Entry 3W68 (X-ray diffraction, 2.05 A resolution); this record covers chains C and D of the 4 polymer chains in the assembly.

[Chain C (and D)]
Molecule: Alpha-tocopherol transfer protein
Organism: Mus musculus
Notes: chain D of this document is another copy of the same molecule, construct and numbering; everything in this record applies to it too
Reference sequence: Q8BWP5 (TTPA_MOUSE); residues 21-278 here = UniProt positions 21-278
Sequence (266 residues; each row starts with the number of its first residue):
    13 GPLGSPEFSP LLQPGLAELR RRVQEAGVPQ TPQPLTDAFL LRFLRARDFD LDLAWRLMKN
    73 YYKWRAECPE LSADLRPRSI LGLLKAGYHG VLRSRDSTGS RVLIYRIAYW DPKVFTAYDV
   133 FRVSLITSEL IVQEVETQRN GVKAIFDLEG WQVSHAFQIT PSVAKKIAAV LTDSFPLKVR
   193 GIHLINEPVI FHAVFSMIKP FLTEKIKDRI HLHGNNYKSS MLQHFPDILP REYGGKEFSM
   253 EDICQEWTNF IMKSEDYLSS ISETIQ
Not modelled in the structure: 13-25, 278 (chain D: 13-24, 276-278)
Construct notes: expression tag (13-20)
Swiss-Prot annotation at these positions:
  - binding site (a 1,2-diacyl-sn-glycero-3-phospho-(1D-myo-inositol-3,4-bisphosphate)): D185, K190 to R192, K217, R221
  - binding site ((+)-alpha-tocopherol): F187
  - binding site (a 1,2-diacyl-sn-glycero-3-phospho-(1D-myo-inositol-4,5-bisphosphate)): S208 to K211
  - mutagenesis: R59 (R59W: Abolishes binding to phosphatidylinositol 3,4-bisphosphate and phosphatidylinositol 4,5-bisphosphate), K217 (K217A: Loss of tocopherol secretion (in vivo). No effect on tocopherol binding and intermembrane transfer (in vitro)), R221 (R221W: Loss of tocopherol secretion (in vivo). No effect on tocopherol binding and intermembrane transfer (in vitro))
Small-molecule neighbours: VIV ((2R)-2,5,7,8-tetramethyl-2-[(4R,8R)-4,8,12-trimethyltridecyl]chroman-6-ol): Y100, Y117, I119, W122, A129, V132, F133, S136, L137, S140, V154, A156, F158, L160, W163, I171, I179, V182, L183, F187, L189, V191, I194, L196

[How chain C and chain D interact]
Contacting residue pairs - 12 pairs, chain C then chain D:
  D64(C) with W67(D); K71(D), salt bridge
  R68(C) with R68(D)
  P173(C) with P212(D); F213(D), hydrophobic
  A176(C) with F213(D), hydrophobic
  K177(C) with P212(D); F213(D)
  P212(C) with P173(D)
  F213(C) with P173(D), hydrophobic; A176(D), hydrophobic; K177(D)
Other interface residues (no listed pair), chain C (9 interface residues in all): R34, L214
Other interface residues (no listed pair), chain D (9 interface residues in all): D64

[Overview]
Chain C and chain D each contribute 9 residues to their interface; the contacts include 1 salt bridge. The
salt-bridged pair is D64(C)-K71(D). Bound to chain C: compound VIV.
Chain C and chain D are both Alpha-tocopherol transfer protein (Mus musculus); the structure, Crystal
structure of mouse alpha-tocopherol transfer protein in complex with alpha-tocopherol and
phosphatidylinositol-(4,5)-bisphosphate, was determined by X-ray diffraction (same publication as 3W67).
